Entry 8BE7 (X-ray diffraction, 3.00 A resolution); this record covers chains S and P of the 3 polymer chains in the assembly.

[Chain S]
Protein: Son of sevenless homolog 1
From: Homo sapiens
UniProt: Q07889 (SOS1_HUMAN); residue numbers follow UniProt; this construct covers 564-1049
Chain sequence (507 residues; row label = number of the first residue in the row):
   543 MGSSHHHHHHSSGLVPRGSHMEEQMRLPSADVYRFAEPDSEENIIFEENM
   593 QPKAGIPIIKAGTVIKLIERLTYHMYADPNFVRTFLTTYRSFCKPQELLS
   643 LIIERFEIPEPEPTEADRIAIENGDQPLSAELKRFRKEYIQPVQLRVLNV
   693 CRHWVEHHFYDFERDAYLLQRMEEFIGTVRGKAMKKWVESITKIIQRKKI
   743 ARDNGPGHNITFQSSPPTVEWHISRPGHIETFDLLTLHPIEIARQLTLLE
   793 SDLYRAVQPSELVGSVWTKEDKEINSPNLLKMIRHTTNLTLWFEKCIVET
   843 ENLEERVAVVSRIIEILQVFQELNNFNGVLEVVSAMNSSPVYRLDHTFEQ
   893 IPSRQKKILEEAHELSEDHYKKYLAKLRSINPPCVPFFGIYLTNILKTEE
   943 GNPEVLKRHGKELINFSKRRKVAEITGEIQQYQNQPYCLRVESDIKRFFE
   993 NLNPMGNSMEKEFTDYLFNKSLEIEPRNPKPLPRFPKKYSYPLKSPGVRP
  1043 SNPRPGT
Unresolved in the structure: 543-566, 592-596, 654-671, 743-753, 1020-1022, 1045-1049
Sequence notes: initiating methionine (543); expression tag (544-563)

[Chain P]
Protein: SOS1-HRas-peptidomimetic3
Chain sequence (9 residues; row label = number of the first residue in the row):
     1 KRHPWSVAX
Modified positions: Arg2 (D-arginine; DAR); XSN (L-alpha-asparagine) at position 9
Glycans and other covalent adducts: covalent link Lys1-XSN_9

[Interface between chain S and chain P]
Residue-residue contacts - 15 pairs, chain S then chain P:
  Met878(S) - Trp5(P)
  Asn879(S) - Trp5(P)
  Tyr884(S) - Arg2(P)
  Tyr884(S) - His3(P)  hydrogen bond
  Tyr884(S) - Pro4(P)
  Tyr884(S) - Trp5(P)  hydrophobic
  Phe890(S) - Pro4(P)  hydrophobic
  Lys898(S) - Pro4(P)
  Lys898(S) - Trp5(P)
  Glu902(S) - Trp5(P)
  Glu902(S) - Ser6(P)  hydrogen bond
  Glu902(S) - Val7(P)  hydrogen bond (side chain-backbone)
  His905(S) - His3(P)  hydrogen bond
  His905(S) - Trp5(P)
  Glu909(S) - His3(P)  salt bridge
Interface residues without a listed pair, chain S (10 interface residues in all): Asp887, Leu901

[Overview]
10 residues of chain S and 6 residues of chain P are in contact; the contacts include 4 hydrogen bonds and 1
salt bridge. Polar contacts include Glu909(S)-His3(P), Tyr884(S)-His3(P) and Glu902(S)-Ser6(P).
Chain S is Son of sevenless homolog 1 (Homo sapiens) and chain P is SOS1-HRas-peptidomimetic3; the structure,
Crystal structure of SOS1-HRas-peptidomimetic3, was determined by X-ray diffraction together with 8BE6, 8BE8,
8BE9 and 8BEA from the same study.
